PDB entry 7UE2 | X-ray diffraction, 2.68 A resolution | chains A and B

# Chain A
Molecule: Rpb_plp3_r6
From: synthetic construct
Chain sequence (304 residues; numbered 0 to 303; the number before each row is that of its first residue; numbering starts at 0):
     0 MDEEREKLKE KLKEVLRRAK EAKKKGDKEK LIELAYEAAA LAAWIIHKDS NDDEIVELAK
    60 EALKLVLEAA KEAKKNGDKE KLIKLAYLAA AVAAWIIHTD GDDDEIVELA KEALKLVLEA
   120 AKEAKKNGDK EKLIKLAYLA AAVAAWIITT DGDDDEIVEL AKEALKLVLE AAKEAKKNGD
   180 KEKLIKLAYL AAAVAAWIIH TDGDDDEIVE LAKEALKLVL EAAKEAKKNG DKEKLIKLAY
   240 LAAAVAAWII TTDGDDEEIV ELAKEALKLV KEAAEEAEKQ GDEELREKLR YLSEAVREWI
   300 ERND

# Chain B
Molecule: PLPx6 peptide
Chain sequence (19 residues; row label = number of the first residue in the row; numbers below 1 keep their minus sign (Pro-9 is residue -9)):
    -9 PLPPLPPLPP LPPLPPLPP

# Interface between chain A and chain B
Residue-residue contacts (48; chain A residue first):
  Lys10(A) - Pro-9(B)  hydrogen bond (side chain-backbone)
  Ala38(A) - Pro-4(B)
  Ala39(A) - Pro-7(B)
  Ala39(A) - Pro-6(B)
  Leu40(A) - Pro-7(B)
  Ala42(A) - Pro-4(B)  hydrophobic
  Trp43(A) - Pro-7(B)  hydrophobic
  Tyr86(A) - Pro-4(B)  hydrogen bond (side chain-backbone)
  Tyr86(A) - Pro-3(B)
  Leu87(A) - Pro-4(B)
  Ala90(A) - Pro-4(B)  hydrophobic
  Ala93(A) - Pro-1(B)  hydrophobic
  Trp94(A) - Pro-3(B)  hydrogen bond (side chain-backbone)
  Trp94(A) - Leu-2(B)
  Trp94(A) - Pro-1(B)  hydrophobic
  Trp94(A) - Pro0(B)
  His97(A) - Pro0(B)
  Tyr137(A) - Leu-2(B)  hydrophobic
  Tyr137(A) - Pro-1(B)  hydrogen bond (side chain-backbone)
  Tyr137(A) - Leu1(B)
  Leu138(A) - Leu-2(B)  hydrophobic
  Leu138(A) - Pro-1(B)
  Ala144(A) - Pro2(B)  hydrophobic
  Lys182(A) - Leu-2(B)
  Tyr188(A) - Leu1(B)  hydrophobic
  Tyr188(A) - Pro2(B)  hydrogen bond (side chain-backbone)
  Tyr188(A) - Pro3(B)
  Tyr188(A) - Leu4(B)
  Leu189(A) - Pro2(B)
  Ala195(A) - Pro5(B)  hydrophobic
  Trp196(A) - Pro5(B)
  Trp196(A) - Pro6(B)
  His199(A) - Pro6(B)
  Lys233(A) - Leu1(B)
  Tyr239(A) - Leu4(B)  hydrophobic
  Tyr239(A) - Pro5(B)  hydrogen bond (side chain-backbone)
  Tyr239(A) - Leu7(B)
  Leu240(A) - Pro5(B)
  Ala243(A) - Leu7(B)  hydrophobic
  Ala246(A) - Pro8(B)  hydrophobic
  Trp247(A) - Pro6(B)  hydrogen bond (side chain-backbone)
  Trp247(A) - Leu7(B)
  Trp247(A) - Pro8(B)
  Thr250(A) - Pro8(B)
  Tyr290(A) - Leu7(B)  hydrophobic
  Tyr290(A) - Pro8(B)  hydrogen bond (side chain-backbone)
  Tyr290(A) - Pro9(B)
  Leu291(A) - Leu7(B)  hydrophobic
Other interface residues (no listed pair), chain A (38 interface residues in all): Glu36, Lys83, Val91, Lys134, Lys185, Ala192, Leu284, Lys287
Other interface residues (no listed pair), chain B (19 interface residues in all): Leu-8, Leu-5

# Overview
38 residues of chain A face 19 of chain B across their interface; the contacts include 8 hydrogen bonds. Polar
contacts include Lys10(A)-Pro-9(B), Tyr86(A)-Pro-4(B) and Trp94(A)-Pro-3(B).
Here chain A is Rpb_plp3_r6 (synthetic construct) and chain B is PLPx6 peptide. Entry 7UE2 (Crystal structure
of designed helical repeat protein RPB_PLP3_R6 bound to PLPx6 peptide) was determined by X-ray diffraction
together with 7UDJ, 7UDK and 7UDL from the same study.
